2PLV - chains 1 and 3 of the 4 polymer chains in the assembly; structure by X-ray diffraction, 2.88 A resolution.

Chain 1:
Name: Human poliovirus type 1 (subunit VP1)
From: Human poliovirus 1
UniProt: P03300 (POLH_POL1M); the construct has insertions or renumbered stretches relative to UniProt, so the offset changes along the chain: 4-6 = UniProt 579-581; 8-10 = UniProt 593-595; 18-302 = UniProt 596-880
Chain sequence (302 residues; each row starts with the number of its first residue; note: 7 numbers in that range are skipped by the numbering (no residue carries them; nothing is unmodelled there); a row labelled like 6A-6D holds insertion residues (6A, then the next letters in order)):
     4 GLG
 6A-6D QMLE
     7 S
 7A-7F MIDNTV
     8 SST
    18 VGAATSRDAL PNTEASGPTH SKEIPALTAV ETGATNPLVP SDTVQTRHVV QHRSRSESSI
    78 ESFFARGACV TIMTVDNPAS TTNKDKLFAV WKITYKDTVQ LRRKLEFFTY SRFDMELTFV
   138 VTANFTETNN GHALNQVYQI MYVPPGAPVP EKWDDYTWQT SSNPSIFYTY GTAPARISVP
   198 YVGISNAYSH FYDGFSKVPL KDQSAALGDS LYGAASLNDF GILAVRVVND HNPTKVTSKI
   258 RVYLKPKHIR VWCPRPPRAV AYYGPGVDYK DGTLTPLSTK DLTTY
Disordered / not traced: 4-5, 6A-6D, 7A-7F, 18-19
Differences from the reference sequence: conflict Ser8 (Arg593 in P03300), Ser9 (Glu594 in P03300)
Residues lining bound ligands: sphingosine (SPH): Ile110, Tyr112, Met132, Leu134, Ile157, Tyr159, Pro181, Ile183, Ile194, Val196, Val199, Tyr205, Ser206, His207, Asp236, Phe237, Leu240

Chain 3:
Name: Human poliovirus type 1 (subunit VP3)
From: Human poliovirus 1
UniProt: P03300 (POLH_POL1M); residues 1-238 here correspond to UniProt positions 341-578 (UniProt number = residue number + 340)
Chain sequence (238 residues; each row starts with the number of its first residue):
     1 GLPVMNTPGS NQYLTADNFQ SPCALPEFDV TPPIDIPGEV KNMMELAEID TMIPFDLSAT
    61 KKNTMEMYRV RLSDKPHTDD PILCLSLSPA SDPRLSHTML GEILNYYTHW AGSLKFTFLF
   121 CGSMMATGKL LVSYAPPGAD PPKKRKEAML GTHVIWDIGL QSSCTMVVPW ISNTTYRQTI
   181 DDSFTEGGYI SVFYQTRIVV PLSTPREMDI LGFVSACNDF SVRLLRDTTH IEQKALAQ
Disordered / not traced: 236-238
Differences from the reference sequence: conflict Ser123 (Phe463 in P03300)

How chain 1 and chain 3 interact:
Contacting residue pairs (180; chain 1 residue first):
  Leu27(1) - Asn218(3)
  Leu27(1) - Asp219(3)
  Leu27(1) - Phe220(3)
  Leu27(1) - Ser221(3)
  Pro28(1) - Asn218(3)
  Ala43(1) - Cys164(3)
  Ala43(1) - Thr165(3)  hydrogen bond (backbone-backbone)
  Leu44(1) - Ser163(3)
  Thr45(1) - Gln161(3)
  Thr45(1) - Ser162(3)
  Thr45(1) - Ser163(3)  hydrogen bond (backbone-backbone)
  Thr45(1) - Thr165(3)
  Ala46(1) - Ser162(3)
  Ala46(1) - Ser163(3)
  Val47(1) - Thr117(3)
  Val47(1) - Leu119(3)  hydrophobic
  Val47(1) - Ser163(3)  hydrogen bond (backbone-side chain)
  Glu48(1) - Leu119(3)
  Glu48(1) - Ser162(3)  hydrogen bond
  Glu48(1) - Ser163(3)
  Thr52(1) - Glu48(3)
  Thr52(1) - Ile49(3)
  Thr52(1) - Asp50(3)  hydrogen bond (side chain-backbone)
  Thr52(1) - Lys115(3)
  Thr52(1) - Ser215(3)
  Asn53(1) - Lys115(3)  hydrogen bond (backbone-side chain)
  Asn53(1) - Thr165(3)  hydrogen bond
  Leu55(1) - Lys115(3)
  Leu55(1) - Thr165(3)
  Leu55(1) - Val167(3)  hydrophobic
  Leu55(1) - Cys217(3)  hydrogen bond (backbone-side chain)
  Val56(1) - Asn218(3)
  Pro57(1) - Ser113(3)
  Pro57(1) - Val167(3)
  Thr60(1) - Thr165(3)
  Thr60(1) - Val167(3)
  Arg70(1) - Ala111(3)
  Arg70(1) - Gly112(3)
  Arg70(1) - Thr175(3)
  Arg70(1) - Tyr176(3)
  Arg70(1) - Asp219(3)  hydrogen bond (side chain-backbone)
  Arg70(1) - Ser221(3)  hydrogen bond
  Ser71(1) - Ser221(3)
  Arg72(1) - Asn42(3)  hydrogen bond (backbone-side chain)
  Arg72(1) - Met44(3)
  Arg72(1) - Glu48(3)  salt bridge
  Arg72(1) - Cys217(3)
  Arg72(1) - Asn218(3)
  Arg72(1) - Phe220(3)  hydrogen bond (side chain-backbone)
  Glu74(1) - Tyr107(3)  hydrogen bond (backbone-side chain)
  Glu74(1) - Arg223(3)
  Glu74(1) - Leu224(3)  hydrogen bond (side chain-backbone)
  Glu74(1) - Leu225(3)  hydrogen bond (side chain-backbone)
  Ser75(1) - Asn42(3)  hydrogen bond
  Ser75(1) - Met43(3)  hydrogen bond (backbone-backbone)
  Ser75(1) - Met44(3)
  Ser75(1) - Tyr107(3)
  Ser75(1) - Val222(3)
  Ser76(1) - Lys41(3)
  Ser76(1) - Asn42(3)
  Ile77(1) - Val40(3)
  Ile77(1) - Lys41(3)  hydrogen bond (backbone-backbone)
  Phe80(1) - Met43(3)  hydrophobic
  Phe80(1) - Tyr106(3)  hydrophobic
  Phe80(1) - Tyr107(3)
  Phe80(1) - Leu225(3)
  Arg83(1) - Thr15(3)
  Arg83(1) - Ala16(3)
  Arg83(1) - Leu225(3)
  Gly84(1) - Tyr13(3)
  Gly84(1) - Thr15(3)  hydrogen bond (backbone-backbone)
  Asp114(1) - Gln233(3)
  Thr115(1) - Gln233(3)
  Val116(1) - Glu232(3)
  Val116(1) - Gln233(3)
  Gln117(1) - Asp227(3)  hydrogen bond
  Arg120(1) - Glu102(3)  salt bridge
  Arg120(1) - Tyr106(3)  hydrogen bond
  Arg120(1) - Thr228(3)
  Arg120(1) - His230(3)
  Arg120(1) - Ile231(3)
  Lys121(1) - Tyr106(3)
  Phe124(1) - Met99(3)  hydrophobic
  Phe124(1) - Tyr106(3)  hydrophobic
  Phe125(1) - Val40(3)  hydrophobic
  Phe125(1) - Met43(3)  hydrophobic
  Arg129(1) - Val30(3)
  Arg129(1) - Thr31(3)  hydrogen bond (side chain-backbone)
  Arg129(1) - Pro32(3)  hydrogen bond (side chain-backbone)
  Arg129(1) - Pro33(3)
  Glu133(1) - Phe19(3)
  Glu133(1) - Ser21(3)
  Thr135(1) - Tyr13(3)
  Val137(1) - Tyr13(3)  hydrophobic
  Pro181(1) - Ala24(3)
  Pro181(1) - Leu25(3)  hydrophobic
  Ala190(1) - Asn11(3)
  Pro191(1) - Asn11(3)
  Pro191(1) - Tyr13(3)  hydrophobic
  Arg193(1) - Tyr13(3)
  Arg193(1) - Asp17(3)  salt bridge
  Arg193(1) - Ser21(3)
  Arg193(1) - Pro22(3)
  Ile194(1) - Pro22(3)
  Ile194(1) - Ala24(3)  hydrophobic
  Ser195(1) - Ser21(3)  hydrogen bond
  Ser195(1) - Pro22(3)  hydrogen bond (backbone-backbone)
  Ser195(1) - Cys23(3)  hydrogen bond (backbone-side chain)
  Ser195(1) - Ala24(3)  hydrogen bond (backbone-backbone)
  Pro197(1) - Cys23(3)
  Pro197(1) - Val30(3)  hydrophobic
  Tyr198(1) - Phe28(3)
  Tyr198(1) - Val30(3)
  Tyr198(1) - Thr31(3)
  Val199(1) - Leu25(3)  hydrophobic
  Val199(1) - Phe28(3)  hydrophobic
  Gly200(1) - Thr31(3)
  Ser202(1) - Thr31(3)
  Asn203(1) - Thr31(3)
  Asn203(1) - Pro32(3)  hydrogen bond (side chain-backbone)
  Asn203(1) - Ile34(3)
  Ala204(1) - Ile36(3)  hydrophobic
  Tyr260(1) - Tyr13(3)
  Lys262(1) - Asp17(3)  hydrogen bond (side chain-backbone)
  Lys262(1) - Asn18(3)
  Lys264(1) - Ser21(3)
  Arg267(1) - Pro33(3)
  Arg267(1) - Glu39(3)  salt bridge
  Val268(1) - Glu39(3)
  Val268(1) - Val40(3)  hydrogen bond (backbone-backbone)
  Trp269(1) - Ile36(3)  hydrogen bond (side chain-backbone)
  Trp269(1) - Pro37(3)
  Trp269(1) - Gly38(3)
  Trp269(1) - Glu39(3)
  Cys270(1) - Pro37(3)  hydrogen bond (side chain-backbone)
  Cys270(1) - Gly38(3)  hydrogen bond (backbone-backbone)
  Pro271(1) - Gly38(3)
  Pro271(1) - Val40(3)  hydrophobic
  Pro271(1) - Leu46(3)  hydrophobic
  Arg272(1) - Met99(3)
  Pro274(1) - Met99(3)
  Pro274(1) - Glu102(3)
  Thr292(1) - Asn63(3)  hydrogen bond (backbone-side chain)
  Pro293(1) - Asn63(3)
  Leu294(1) - Pro54(3)  hydrophobic
  Leu294(1) - Leu57(3)  hydrophobic
  Leu294(1) - Lys62(3)
  Leu294(1) - Asn63(3)  hydrogen bond (backbone-side chain)
  Leu294(1) - Met67(3)  hydrophobic
  Ser295(1) - Leu57(3)
  Ser295(1) - Lys62(3)
  Thr296(1) - Leu57(3)
  Thr296(1) - Ala59(3)
  Thr296(1) - Lys62(3)  hydrogen bond
  Lys297(1) - Leu57(3)  hydrogen bond (backbone-backbone)
  Lys297(1) - Ser58(3)
  Lys297(1) - Pro93(3)
  Lys297(1) - Arg94(3)
  Asp298(1) - Arg94(3)  hydrogen bond (backbone-side chain)
  Leu299(1) - Phe55(3)
  Leu299(1) - Asp56(3)
  Leu299(1) - Ile82(3)
  Leu299(1) - Leu83(3)
  Leu299(1) - Cys84(3)  hydrogen bond (backbone-backbone)
  Thr300(1) - Pro81(3)
  Thr300(1) - Ile82(3)
  Thr300(1) - Cys84(3)  hydrogen bond (backbone-side chain)
  Thr300(1) - Lys143(3)  hydrogen bond (backbone-side chain)
  Thr301(1) - Cys84(3)
  Thr301(1) - Arg94(3)  hydrogen bond (backbone-side chain)
  Tyr302(1) - Cys84(3)
  Tyr302(1) - Leu85(3)
  Tyr302(1) - Ser86(3)  hydrogen bond (backbone-side chain)
  Tyr302(1) - Asp92(3)
  Tyr302(1) - Arg94(3)  hydrogen bond (backbone-side chain)
  Tyr302(1) - Pro141(3)  hydrophobic
  Tyr302(1) - Pro142(3)  hydrogen bond (side chain-backbone)
  Tyr302(1) - Lys143(3)
  Tyr302(1) - Tyr189(3)  hydrophobic
  Tyr302(1) - Ser191(3)
Interface residues without a listed pair, chain 1 (80 interface residues in all): Ile41, Val61, Ser79, Ala82, Tyr127, Val196, Pro273, Arg275, Tyr279, Leu291
Interface residues without a listed pair, chain 3 (96 interface residues in all): Val70, Ile103, Thr152, Trp156, Asp157, Pro169, Ile190, Phe213

Summary:
The interface between chain 1 and chain 3 involves 80 residues on one side and 96 on the other, with 45
hydrogen bonds and 4 salt bridges. Polar contacts include Arg72(1)-Glu48(3), Arg120(1)-Glu102(3) and
Arg193(1)-Asp17(3). Sphingosine is bound between chain 1 and chain 3.
Here chain 1 is Human poliovirus type 1 (subunit VP1) and chain 3 is Human poliovirus type 1 (subunit VP3),
both from Human poliovirus 1. Entry 2PLV (Structural factors that control conformational transitions and
serotype specificity in type 3 poliovirus) was determined by X-ray diffraction.
